PDB entry 2FM5 | X-ray diffraction, 2.03 A resolution | chains A and B of the 4 polymer chains in the assembly

# Chain A (and B)
Name: cAMP-specific 3', 5'-cyclic phosphodiesterase 4D
From: Homo sapiens
Notes: EC 3.1.4.17; fragment: catalytic domain; chain B of this document is another copy of the same molecule, construct and numbering; everything in this record applies to it too
Reference sequence: Q08499 (PDE4D_HUMAN); residues 79-439 here correspond to UniProt positions 381-741 (UniProt number = residue number + 302)
Amino-acid sequence (361 residues; each row starts with the number of its first residue):
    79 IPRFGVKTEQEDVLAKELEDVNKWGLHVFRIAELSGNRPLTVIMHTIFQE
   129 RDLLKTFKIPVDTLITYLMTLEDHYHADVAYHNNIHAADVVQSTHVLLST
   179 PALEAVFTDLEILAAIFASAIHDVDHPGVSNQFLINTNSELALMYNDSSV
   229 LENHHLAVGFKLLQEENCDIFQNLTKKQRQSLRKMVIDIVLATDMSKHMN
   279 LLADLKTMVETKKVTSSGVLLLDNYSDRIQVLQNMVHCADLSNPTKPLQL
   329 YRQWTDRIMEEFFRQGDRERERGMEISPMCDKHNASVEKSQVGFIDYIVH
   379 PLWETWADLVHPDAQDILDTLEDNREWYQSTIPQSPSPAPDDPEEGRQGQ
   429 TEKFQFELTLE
Unresolved in the structure: 413-439 (chain B: 79-85, 413-439)
Metal / ion sites: Zn2+: His164, His200, Asp201, Asp318; Mg2+ near Asp201 (its only coordinating residue here)
Ligand contacts: L-869299 (M99; (R)-3-(2-(3-cyclopropoxy-4-(difluoromethoxy)phenyl)-2-(5-(1,1,1,3,3,3-hexafluoro-2-hydroxypropan-2-yl)thiazol-2-yl)ethyl)pyridine 1-oxide): Tyr159, His160, Thr271, Met273, Asp318, Leu319, Asn321, Pro322, Tyr329, Trp332, Thr333, Ile336, Phe340, Met357, Ser368, Gln369, Phe372, Ile376
Swiss-Prot annotation at these positions:
  - active site: His160 (Proton donor)
  - binding site (3',5'-cyclic AMP): His160, Gln369, Phe372
  - binding site (AMP): His160, Asp201, Asp318, Asn321, Gln369, Phe372
  - binding site (Zn(2+)): His164, His200, Asp201, Asp318
  - binding site (Mg(2+)): Asp201
  - binding site (Mn(2+)): Asp201
  - cross-link: Lys85 (Glycyl lysine isopeptide (Lys-Gly) (interchain with G-Cter in SUMO))
What the authors report for this chain:
  - binding site for L-869299: Tyr159, His204, Thr271, Met273, Asp318, Leu319, Asn321, Pro322, Tyr329, Trp332, Thr333, Ile336, Phe340, Met357, Gln369, Phe372, Ile376

# How chain A and chain B interact
Residue-residue contacts (32; chain A residue first):
  Asn216(A) - Arg257(B)
  Ala220(A) - Arg261(B)  hydrogen bond (backbone-side chain)
  Leu221(A) - Phe238(B)  hydrophobic
  Leu221(A) - Gln242(B)
  Leu221(A) - Arg261(B)
  Met222(A) - Met222(B)  hydrophobic
  Met222(A) - Tyr223(B)  hydrogen bond (backbone-side chain)
  Met222(A) - Lys239(B)  hydrogen bond
  Tyr223(A) - Met222(B)  hydrogen bond (side chain-backbone)
  Tyr223(A) - Tyr223(B)  hydrophobic
  Asn224(A) - Asn231(B)  hydrogen bond
  Asn224(A) - Leu234(B)
  Asn224(A) - Ala235(B)
  Asn224(A) - Arg261(B)
  Asn224(A) - Ile265(B)
  Asp225(A) - Arg261(B)  salt bridge
  Asp225(A) - Ile265(B)
  Ser226(A) - Leu269(B)
  Asn231(A) - Asn224(B)  hydrogen bond
  Leu234(A) - Asn224(B)
  Ala235(A) - Leu221(B)
  Ala235(A) - Met222(B)
  Ala235(A) - Asn224(B)  hydrogen bond (backbone-side chain)
  Lys254(A) - Asn214(B)  hydrogen bond (side chain-backbone)
  Lys254(A) - Asn216(B)  hydrogen bond
  Gln258(A) - Asn214(B)
  Arg261(A) - Ala220(B)  hydrogen bond (side chain-backbone)
  Arg261(A) - Leu221(B)
  Arg261(A) - Asn224(B)
  Arg261(A) - Asp225(B)  salt bridge
  Ile265(A) - Asn224(B)
  Ile265(A) - Asp225(B)
Other interface residues (no listed pair), chain A (20 interface residues in all): Phe238, Lys239, Gln242, Arg257, Leu269
Other interface residues (no listed pair), chain B (19 interface residues in all): Ser226

# Summary
Chain A and chain B form an interface of 20 and 19 residues respectively; the contacts include 10 hydrogen
bonds and 2 salt bridges. Among the polar pairs are Asp225(A)-Arg261(B), Ala220(A)-Arg261(B) and
Met222(A)-Tyr223(B). Bound to chain A: L-869299. The paper reports a binding site for L-869299 at Tyr159(A),
His204(A) and Thr271(A) among others.
Chain A and chain B are both cAMP-specific 3', 5'-cyclic phosphodiesterase 4D (Homo sapiens); the structure,
Crystal structure of PDE4D2 in complex with inhibitor L-869299, was determined by X-ray diffraction, deposited
together with 2FM0.
